8FRS - chains F and h of the 14 polymer chains in the assembly; structure by electron microscopy, 3.96 A resolution.

Chain F:
Protein: Major structural protein
From: Pseudomonas phage vB_PaeM_E217
Reference sequence: A0A2K8HL59 (A0A2K8HL59_9CAUD); residue numbers follow UniProt; this construct covers 66-382
Chain sequence (317 residues; each row starts with the number of its first residue):
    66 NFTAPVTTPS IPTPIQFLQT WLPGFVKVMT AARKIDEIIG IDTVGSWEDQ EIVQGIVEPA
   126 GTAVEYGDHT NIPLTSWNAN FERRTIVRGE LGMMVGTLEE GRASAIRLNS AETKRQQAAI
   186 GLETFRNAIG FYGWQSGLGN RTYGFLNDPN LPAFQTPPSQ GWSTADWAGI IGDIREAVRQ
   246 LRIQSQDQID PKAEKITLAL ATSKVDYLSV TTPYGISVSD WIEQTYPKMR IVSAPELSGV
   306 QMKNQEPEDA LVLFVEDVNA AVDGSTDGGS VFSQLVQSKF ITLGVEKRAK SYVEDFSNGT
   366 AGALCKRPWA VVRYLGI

Chain h:
Protein: Structural protein gp24
From: Pseudomonas phage vB_PaeM_E217
Reference sequence: A0A2K8HLV9 (A0A2K8HLV9_9CAUD); residues 1-211 here = UniProt positions 1-211
Chain sequence (211 residues; numbered 1 to 211; the number before each row is that of its first residue):
     1 MFQKQVYRQY TPGFPGDLIE DGPKRARPGR IMSLSAVNPA ATATGPNRAS RAFGYAGDVS
    61 ALGEGQPKTI AARASEVVIG GANFFGVLGH PKHYALFGSA GDSLAPSYDL PDGAEGEFFD
   121 MATGLVVEIF NGAAAALDLD YGDLVAYVPN NLATADDALG LPAGALVGFK TGSMPTGLVQ
   181 IPNARIVNAI SLPAQSAGNL VAGVTIVQLT Q
Differences from the reference sequence: conflict Ala49 (Ile in A0A2K8HLV9), Asp157 (Asn in A0A2K8HLV9)

Chain F / chain h interface:
Pairs across the interface (22):
  Ile80(F) with Ser103(h)
  Trp86(F) with Leu104(h), hydrophobic
  Val93(F) with Gln3(h); Tyr10(h), hydrogen bond (backbone-side chain)
  Met94(F) with Gln3(h), hydrogen bond (backbone-side chain); Val6(h), hydrophobic
  Thr95(F) with Gln3(h); Val6(h); Tyr7(h); Arg8(h); Tyr10(h)
  Ala96(F) with Tyr7(h), hydrogen bond (backbone-backbone); Arg8(h)
  Leu163(F) with His93(h)
  Glu164(F) with His90(h), salt bridge
  Arg167(F) with His93(h), hydrogen bond (side chain-backbone); Tyr94(h)
  Gln182(F) with Tyr10(h)
  Tyr197(F) with Arg8(h), hydrogen bond
  Pro300(F) with Arg8(h), hydrogen bond (backbone-side chain)
  Glu301(F) with Arg8(h), salt bridge
  Arg353(F) with Asp21(h), salt bridge
Interface residues without a listed pair, chain F (21 interface residues in all): Gln84, Lys92, Met159, Lys179, Ile185, Thr189, Val358
Interface residues without a listed pair, chain h (16 interface residues in all): Gln9, Leu18, Lys24, Lys92, Ala95

Overview:
21 residues of chain F face 16 of chain h across their interface, with 6 hydrogen bonds and 3 salt bridges.
Polar pairs include Glu164(F)-His90(h), Glu301(F)-Arg8(h) and Arg353(F)-Asp21(h).
Here chain F is Major structural protein and chain h is Structural protein gp24, both from Pseudomonas phage
vB_PaeM_E217. Entry 8FRS (Pseudomonas phage E217 5-fold vertex (capsid and decorating proteins)) was
determined by electron microscopy (same publication as 8ENV, 8FUV, 8FVG and 8FVH).
